3SL0 - chain A; structure by X-ray diffraction, 2.00 A resolution.

[Chain A]
Protein: Arginase
Source organism: Plasmodium falciparum
Notes: EC 3.5.3.1
Reference sequence: Q8I384 (Q8I384_PLAF7); residues 22-411 here = UniProt positions 22-411
Amino-acid sequence (413 residues; each row starts with the number of its first residue; numbers below 1 keep their minus sign (Met-1 is residue -1)):
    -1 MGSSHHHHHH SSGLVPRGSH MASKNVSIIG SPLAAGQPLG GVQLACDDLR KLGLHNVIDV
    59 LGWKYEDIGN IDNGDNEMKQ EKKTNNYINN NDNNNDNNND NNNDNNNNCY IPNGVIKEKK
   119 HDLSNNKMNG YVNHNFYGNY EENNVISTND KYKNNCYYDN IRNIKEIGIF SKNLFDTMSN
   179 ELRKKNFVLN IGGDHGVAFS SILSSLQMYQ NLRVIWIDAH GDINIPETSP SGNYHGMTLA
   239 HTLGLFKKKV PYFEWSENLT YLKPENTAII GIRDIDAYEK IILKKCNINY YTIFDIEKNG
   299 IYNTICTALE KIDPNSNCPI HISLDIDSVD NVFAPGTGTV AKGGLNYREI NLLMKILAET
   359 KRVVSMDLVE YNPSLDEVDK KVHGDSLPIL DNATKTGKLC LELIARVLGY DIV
Disordered / not traced: -1 to 21, 72-153
Sequence notes: expression tag (-1 to 21)
Metal / ion sites: Mn2+ site 1: His193, Asp216, Asp220, Asp323 (together with 2-amino-6-borono-2-); Mn2+ site 2: Asp216, His218, Asp323, Asp325 (together with 2-amino-6-borono-2-)
Small-molecule neighbours: 2-amino-6-borono-2- (FB5; 2-(difluoromethyl)-6-(dihydroxyboranyl)-L-norleucine): His193, Asp216, His218, Asp220, Asn222, Ser227, Pro228, Ser229, Asn231, His233, Gly234, Asp274, Glu277, Asp323, Asp325, Thr337, Glu368, His381
Reported in the primary citation:
  - binding site for 2-amino-6-borono-2-: His381
  - conformationally variable residues (side-chain flip): His381

[Summary]
Bound to chain A: 2-amino-6-borono-2-. His193, Asp216, Asp220 and Asp323 coordinate Mn2+ site 1. The Mn2+ site
2 is built by Asp216, His218, Asp323 and Asp325. The paper reports a binding site for 2-amino-6-borono-2- at
His381; conformational variability at His381.
Chain A is Arginase (Plasmodium falciparum); the structure, Crystal Structure of P. falciparum arginase
complexed with 2-amino-6-borono-2-(difluoromethyl)hexanoic acid, was determined by X-ray diffraction together
with 3SJT, 3SKK, 3SL1, 3GN0 and 3GMZ from the same study.
